Entry 8WDA (electron microscopy, 3.26 A resolution); this record covers chains B and C of the 5 polymer chains in the assembly.

# Chain B
Protein: Probable dipeptide-transport integral membrane protein ABC transporter DppB
From: Mycobacterium tuberculosis (strain ATCC 25618 / H37Rv)
UniProt: I6YGV9 (I6YGV9_MYCTU); residues 1-308 here = UniProt positions 1-308
Sequence (308 residues; row label = number of the first residue in the row):
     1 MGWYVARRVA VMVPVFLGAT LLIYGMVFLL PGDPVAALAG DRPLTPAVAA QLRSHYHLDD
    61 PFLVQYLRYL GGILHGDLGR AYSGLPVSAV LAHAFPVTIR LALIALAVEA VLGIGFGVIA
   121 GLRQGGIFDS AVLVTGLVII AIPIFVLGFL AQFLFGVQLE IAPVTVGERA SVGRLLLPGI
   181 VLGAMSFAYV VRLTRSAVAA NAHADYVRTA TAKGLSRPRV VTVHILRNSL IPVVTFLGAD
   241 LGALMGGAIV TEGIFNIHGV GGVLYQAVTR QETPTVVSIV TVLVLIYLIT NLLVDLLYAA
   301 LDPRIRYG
Not modelled in the structure: 39-48
Residues lining bound ligands: 9XX ((2S)-1-(hexadecanoyloxy)propan-2-yl (10S)-10-methyloctadecanoate): Arg-100, Leu-103, Ile-104, Ala-107, Val-172

# Chain C
Protein: Probable dipeptide-transport integral membrane protein ABC transporter DppC
From: Mycobacterium tuberculosis (strain ATCC 25618 / H37Rv)
UniProt: L0TEV4 (L0TEV4_MYCTU); residues 23-287 here correspond to UniProt positions 2-266 (UniProt number = residue number - 21)
Sequence (287 residues; numbered 1 to 287; the number before each row is that of its first residue):
     1 MAEHTGFWLD AWRGLRRRPK FVIAAALILL ILVVAAFPSL FTAADPTYAD PSQSMLAPSA
    61 AHWFGTDLQG HDIYSRTVYG ARASVTVGLG ATLAVFVVGG ALGALAGFYG SWIDAVVSRV
   121 TDVFLGLPLL LAAIVLMQVM HHRTVWTVIA ILALFGWPQV ARIARGAVLE VRASDYVLAA
   181 KALGLNRFQI LLRHALPNAV GPVIAVATVA LGIFIVTEAT LSYLGVGLPT SVVSWGGDIN
   241 VAQTRLRSGS PILFYPAGAL AITVLAFMMM GDALRDALDP ASRAWRA
Not modelled in the structure: 1-4

# How chain B and chain C interact
Residue-residue contacts (39; chain B residue first):
  Val-11(B) / Arg-119(C)
  Val-15(B) / Asp-122(C)
  Val-15(B) / Val-123(C)  hydrophobic
  Met-26(B) / Leu-136(C)  hydrophobic
  Leu-30(B) / Val-139(C)  hydrophobic
  Pro-31(B) / His-141(C)
  Ala-37(B) / Val-139(C)
  Leu-137(B) / Leu-265(C)
  Leu-137(B) / Met-269(C)  hydrophobic
  Leu-137(B) / Asp-272(C)
  Ala-141(B) / Leu-265(C)  hydrophobic
  Pro-143(B) / Leu-260(C)  hydrophobic
  Phe-145(B) / Thr-220(C)
  Phe-145(B) / Tyr-223(C)  hydrophobic
  Val-146(B) / Ala-257(C)  hydrophobic
  Phe-149(B) / Gln-243(C)
  Phe-149(B) / Leu-246(C)  hydrophobic
  Phe-149(B) / Leu-253(C)  hydrophobic
  Leu-150(B) / Phe-254(C)  hydrophobic
  Phe-153(B) / Leu-246(C)
  Arg-192(B) / Asp-272(C)  salt bridge
  Leu-193(B) / Arg-286(C)
  Leu-193(B) / Ala-287(C)  hydrophobic
  Ser-196(B) / Arg-283(C)
  Ala-197(B) / Ala-284(C)
  Gly-242(B) / Pro-128(C)
  Gly-246(B) / Leu-130(C)
  Gly-246(B) / Leu-131(C)
  Ile-254(B) / Tyr-223(C)
  Tyr-265(B) / Leu-224(C)  hydrophobic
  Val-268(B) / Ile-134(C)  hydrophobic
  Gln-271(B) / Gln-138(C)
  Thr-273(B) / Gln-138(C)
  Val-280(B) / Val-135(C)  hydrophobic
  Leu-283(B) / Leu-131(C)  hydrophobic
  Val-284(B) / Gly-126(C)
  Tyr-287(B) / Leu-125(C)
  Tyr-287(B) / Gly-126(C)
  Leu-288(B) / Gly-126(C)
Other interface residues (no listed pair), chain B (45 interface residues in all): Pro-14, Gly-18, Ala-19, Leu-22, Leu-38, Ile-144, Val-157, Tyr-189, Pro-232, Phe-236, Met-245, Ile-249, Val-250, Val-276, Val-277
Other interface residues (no listed pair), chain C (41 interface residues in all): Phe-124, Leu-127, Ile-213, Val-216, Ala-219, Val-226, Ile-239, Arg-247, Ala-261, Val-264, Trp-285

# In short
Chain B and chain C form an interface of 45 and 41 residues respectively, with 1 salt bridge. The salt-bridged
pair is Arg-192(B)/Asp-272(C). Ligands of chain B: compound 9XX.
Here chain B is Probable dipeptide-transport integral membrane protein ABC transporter DppB and chain C is
Probable dipeptide-transport integral membrane protein ABC transporter DppC, both from Mycobacterium
tuberculosis (strain ATCC 25618 / H37Rv). Entry 8WDA (Cryo-EM structure of the substrate-bound DppABCD
complex) was determined by electron microscopy.
